Entry 7LS6 (electron microscopy, 3.17 A resolution); this record covers chains A and H of the 15 polymer chains in the assembly.

[Chain A]
Molecule: Proteasome subunit alpha type-1
Organism: Saccharomyces cerevisiae (strain ATCC 204508 / S288c)
Notes: EC 3.4.25.1
UniProtKB: P21243 (PSA1_YEAST); numbering as in UniProt (aligned over 1-252)
Chain sequence (252 residues; each row starts with the number of its first residue):
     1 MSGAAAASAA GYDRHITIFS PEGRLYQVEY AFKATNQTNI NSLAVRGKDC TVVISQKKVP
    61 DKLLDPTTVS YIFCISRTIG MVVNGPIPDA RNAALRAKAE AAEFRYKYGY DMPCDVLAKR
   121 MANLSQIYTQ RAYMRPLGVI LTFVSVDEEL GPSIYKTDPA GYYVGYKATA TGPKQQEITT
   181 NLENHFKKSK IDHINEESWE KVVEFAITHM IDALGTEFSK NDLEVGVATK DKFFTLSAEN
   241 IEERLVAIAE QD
Disordered / not traced: 1-6, 252

[Chain H]
Molecule: Proteasome maturation factor UMP1
Organism: Saccharomyces cerevisiae (strain ATCC 204508 / S288c)
UniProtKB: P38293 (UMP1_YEAST); residue numbers follow UniProt; this construct covers 1-148
Chain sequence (148 residues; numbered 1 to 148; the number before each row is that of its first residue):
     1 MNIVPQDTFK SQVSTDQDKS VLSSAVPSLP DTLRQQEGGA VPLSTQLNDR HPLESTLKNW
    61 ETTQRQRQME QYRQIFGIAE PMKRTMEMEI VNRTDFNPLS TNGSIHRDIL LNKECSIDWE
   121 DVYPGTGLQA STMVGDDVHS KIEKQLGI
Disordered / not traced: 1-26, 126-129

[How chain A and chain H interact]
Residue-residue contacts (28):
  Asn92(A) - Lys83(H)  hydrogen bond
  Arg96(A) - Glu80(H)
  Arg96(A) - Arg84(H)
  Arg96(A) - Glu87(H)  salt bridge
  Ala99(A) - Phe76(H)  hydrophobic
  Ala99(A) - Arg84(H)
  Glu100(A) - Arg84(H)  salt bridge
  Glu103(A) - Tyr72(H)  hydrogen bond
  Glu103(A) - Asn112(H)  hydrogen bond
  Lys107(A) - Ser116(H)
  Tyr108(A) - Cys115(H)  hydrogen bond
  Arg120(A) - Ile109(H)  hydrogen bond (side chain-backbone)
  Arg120(A) - Asn112(H)
  Arg120(A) - Glu114(H)  salt bridge
  Asn123(A) - Glu114(H)  hydrogen bond
  Gln126(A) - His106(H)
  Ile127(A) - His106(H)
  Ile127(A) - Ile109(H)  hydrophobic
  Ile127(A) - Leu110(H)  hydrophobic
  Tyr128(A) - Glu87(H)  hydrogen bond
  Gln130(A) - His106(H)  hydrogen bond
  Arg131(A) - Thr94(H)  hydrogen bond
  Arg131(A) - Asp95(H)  salt bridge
  Arg131(A) - Ser104(H)  hydrogen bond
  Arg131(A) - His106(H)  hydrogen bond
  Tyr133(A) - Thr94(H)
  Met134(A) - Glu87(H)
  Met134(A) - Val91(H)  hydrophobic
Interface residues without a listed pair, chain A (19 interface residues in all): Leu95, Lys98, Leu124
Interface residues without a listed pair, chain H (20 interface residues in all): Gln68, Ile90, Leu111

[Summary]
19 residues of chain A face 20 of chain H across their interface; the contacts include 11 hydrogen bonds and 4
salt bridges. Among the polar pairs are Arg96(A)-Glu87(H), Glu100(A)-Arg84(H) and Arg120(A)-Glu114(H).
Here chain A is Proteasome subunit alpha type-1 and chain H is Proteasome maturation factor UMP1, both from
Saccharomyces cerevisiae (strain ATCC 204508 / S288c). Entry 7LS6 (Cryo-EM structure of Pre-15S proteasome
core particle assembly intermediate purified from Pre3-1 proteasome mutant (G34D)) was determined by electron
microscopy, deposited together with 7LS5 and 7LSX.
